9HZ1 - chains A and C of the 4 polymer chains in the assembly; structure by X-ray diffraction, 2.40 A resolution.

Chain A (and C):
Protein: Alpha-L-fucosidase
Notes: chain C of this document is another copy of the same molecule, construct and numbering; everything in this record applies to it too
UniProtKB: A0A806EKD1 (A0A806EKD1_LACCD); residues 1-414 here = UniProt positions 1-414
Chain sequence (414 residues; row label = number of the first residue in the row):
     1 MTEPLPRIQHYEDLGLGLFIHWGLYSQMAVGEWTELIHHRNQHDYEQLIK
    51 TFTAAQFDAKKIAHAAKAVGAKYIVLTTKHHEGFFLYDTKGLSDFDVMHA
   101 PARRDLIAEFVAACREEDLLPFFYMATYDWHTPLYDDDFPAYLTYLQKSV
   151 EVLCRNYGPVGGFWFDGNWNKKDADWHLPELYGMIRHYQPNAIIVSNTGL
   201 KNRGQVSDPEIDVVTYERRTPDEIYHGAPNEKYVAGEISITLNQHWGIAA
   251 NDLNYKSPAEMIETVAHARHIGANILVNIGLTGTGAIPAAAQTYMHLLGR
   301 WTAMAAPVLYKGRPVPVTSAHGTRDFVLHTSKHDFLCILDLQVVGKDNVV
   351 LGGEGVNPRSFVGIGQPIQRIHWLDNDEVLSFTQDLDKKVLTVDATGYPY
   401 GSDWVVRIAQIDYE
Disordered / not traced: 202-204 (chain C: 1, 199-204)
Construct notes: conflict Ser-196 (Asn in A0A806EKD1), Met-261 (Val in A0A806EKD1), Lys-346 (Asn in A0A806EKD1)
Small-molecule neighbours: 4-nitrophenyl-alpha-L-fucose (JFZ; 4-nitrophenyl 6-deoxy-alpha-L-galactopyranoside): Phe-19, His-21, Glu-32, Trp-33, His-80, His-81, Tyr-124, Trp-164, Asp-166, Trp-169, Asn-197, Trp-246

Chain A / chain C interface:
Pairs across the interface - 34 pairs, chain A then chain C:
  Ala-320(A) with Pro-358(C)
  His-321(A) with His-321(C); Gly-322(C); Thr-323(C); Asp-340(C); Arg-359(C)
  Gly-322(A) with His-321(C); Gly-322(C)
  Thr-323(A) with His-321(C)
  Val-356(A) with Val-362(C); Lys-388(C); Val-390(C), hydrophobic
  Pro-358(A) with Ala-320(C); Ser-360(C); Val-362(C); Val-390(C), hydrophobic
  Arg-359(A) with His-321(C)
  Ser-360(A) with Pro-358(C); Ser-360(C)
  Val-362(A) with Val-356(C); Pro-358(C)
  Ser-381(A) with Lys-388(C), hydrogen bond
  Thr-383(A) with Thr-383(C); Gln-384(C); Asp-385(C)
  Gln-384(A) with Thr-383(C)
  Asp-385(A) with Thr-383(C)
  Lys-388(A) with Val-356(C); Ser-381(C), hydrogen bond; Asp-394(C), salt bridge
  Val-390(A) with Val-356(C), hydrophobic; Pro-358(C), hydrophobic
  Thr-392(A) with Thr-392(C)
  Asp-394(A) with Lys-388(C), salt bridge
Also at the interface, not in a pair above, chain A (19 interface residues in all): Asp-340, Asn-357
Also at the interface, not in a pair above, chain C (19 interface residues in all): Asn-357

In short:
Chain A and chain C each contribute 19 residues to their interface, with 2 hydrogen bonds and 2 salt bridges.
Polar contacts include Lys-388(A)/Asp-394(C) and Ser-381(A)/Lys-388(C). Ligands of chain A:
4-nitrophenyl-alpha-L-fucose.
Both chains are Alpha-L-fucosidase. Entry 9HZ1 (Crystal structure of AlfB) was determined by X-ray diffraction
(same publication as 9HY7, 9HYJ, 9HYX, 8OZT and 8OZU).
